PDB entry 6KPN | X-ray diffraction, 2.10 A resolution | chain A

[Chain A]
Name: Chitinase
Organism: Cordyceps militaris CM01
UniProt: G3JPF7 (G3JPF7_CORMM); residues 20-315 here = UniProt positions 20-315
Sequence (303 residues; numbered 19 to 321; the number before each row is that of its first residue):
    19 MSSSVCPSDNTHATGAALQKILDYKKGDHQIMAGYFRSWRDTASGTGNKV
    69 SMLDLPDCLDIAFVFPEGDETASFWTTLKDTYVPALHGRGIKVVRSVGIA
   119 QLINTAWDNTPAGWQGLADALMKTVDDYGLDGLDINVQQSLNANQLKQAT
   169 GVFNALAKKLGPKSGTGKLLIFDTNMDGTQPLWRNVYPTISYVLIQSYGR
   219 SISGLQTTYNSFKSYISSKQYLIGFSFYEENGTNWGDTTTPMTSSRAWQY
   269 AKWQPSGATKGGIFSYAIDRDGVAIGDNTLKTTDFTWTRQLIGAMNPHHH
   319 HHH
Disordered / not traced: 19-21, 316-321
Cystine bridges: Cys-24/Cys-76
Construct notes: initiating methionine (19); engineered mutation Asn-154 (Asp in G3JPF7), Gln-156 (Glu in G3JPF7); expression tag (316-321)
Reported in the primary citation:
  - binding site for N-acetylglucosamine: Gln-156
  - binding site for alpha-L-fucopyranose: Asn-193, Tyr-216, Arg-218, Trp-253
  - specificity-determining residues: Asn-193, Tyr-216, Arg-218, Trp-253 (by similarity / conservation)
  - mutagenesis - Y216A, R218A, W253A: decreased catalytic activity
  - mutagenesis - N193A: increased catalytic activity
  - mutagenesis - R218A (2.3-fold): increased catalytic activity on PA-sialobiantennary

[In short]
The paper reports a binding site for alpha-L-fucopyranose at Asn-193, Tyr-216 and Arg-218 among others; Y216A,
R218A and W253A reduce catalytic activity.
Chain A is Chitinase (Cordyceps militaris CM01); the structure, Crystal Structure of
endo-beta-N-acetylglucosaminidase from Cordyceps militaris D154N/E156Q mutant in complex with
fucosyl-N-acetylglucosamine, was determined by X-ray diffraction together with 6KPL, 6KPM and 6KPO from the
same study.
